Entry 5VNY (X-ray diffraction, 1.10 A resolution); this record covers chain A.

== Chain A ==
Molecule: Lethal (2) giant discs 1, isoform B
Source organism: Drosophila melanogaster
Notes: fragment: DM14-3 domain
Reference sequence: M9NEZ0 (M9NEZ0_DROME); residue numbers follow UniProt; this construct covers 359-423
Sequence (66 residues; numbered 358 to 423; the number before each row is that of its first residue):
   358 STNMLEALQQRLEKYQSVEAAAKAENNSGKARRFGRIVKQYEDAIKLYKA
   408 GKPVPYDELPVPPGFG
Unresolved in the structure: 358
Sequence notes: expression tag (358)
Modified positions: Mse361 (selenomethionine; parent Met)
From the paper describing this entry:
  - mutagenesis - R393A: abolished binding to Shrub
  - mutagenesis - K387A, R389A, R390A, R393A: abolished signaling
  - mutagenesis - K380A: unchanged signaling
  - mutagenesis - R393E: decreased signaling

== Summary ==
From the paper: K387A, R389A and R390A, among others, abolish signaling; R393A abolishes binding to Shrub; 6
substitutions were tested in all.
Chain A is Lethal (2) giant discs 1, isoform B (Drosophila melanogaster); the structure, Crystal structure of
DM14-3 domain of Lgd, was determined by X-ray diffraction together with 5VO5 from the same study.
